PDB entry 3LL9 | X-ray diffraction, 2.15 A resolution | chains A and B

[Chain A (and B)]
Molecule: Isopentenyl phosphate kinase
From: Methanothermobacter thermautotrophicus
Notes: chain B of this document is another copy of the same molecule, construct and numbering; everything in this record applies to it too
UniProtKB: O26153 (O26153_METTH); numbering as in UniProt (aligned over 1-266)
Amino-acid sequence (269 residues; numbered -3 to 266; 1 number in that range is skipped by the numbering (no residue carries it; nothing is unmodelled there); the number before each row is that of its first residue; numbers below 1 keep their minus sign (Gly-3 is residue -3)):
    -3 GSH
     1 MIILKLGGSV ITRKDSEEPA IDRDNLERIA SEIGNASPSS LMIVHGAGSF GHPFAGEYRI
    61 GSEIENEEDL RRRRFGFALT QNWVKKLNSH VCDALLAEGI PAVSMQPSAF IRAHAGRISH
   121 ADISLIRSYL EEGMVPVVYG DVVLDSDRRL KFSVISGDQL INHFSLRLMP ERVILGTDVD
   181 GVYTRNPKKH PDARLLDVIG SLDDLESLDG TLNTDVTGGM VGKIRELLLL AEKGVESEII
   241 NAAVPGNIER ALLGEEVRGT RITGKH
Disordered / not traced: -3 to -2, 200-218, 263-266 (chain B: -3 to -2, 204-218, 264-266)
Construct notes: expression tag (-3 to -1)
Modified residues: Mse1, Mse42, Mse105, Mse134, Mse169, Mse220 (selenomethionine; parent Met)
UniProt features mapped onto this chain:
  - binding site (ATP): Lys5 to Ser9, Gly48, Asp178, Tyr183 to Lys188, Gly219, Lys223
  - binding site (substrate): Ala47, His52, Gly157
  - site: Lys14 (Transition state stabilizer)
Glycans and other covalent adducts: covalent link His-1-Mse1
Ligand contacts: ADP (adenosine-5'-diphosphate): Lys5, Gly7, Gly8, Ser9, Asp158, Gly176, Thr177, Asp178, Val179, Gly181, Val182, Tyr183, Thr184, Arg185, Asn186, Pro187, Lys188, Gly219, Mse220, Lys223
Reported in the primary citation:
  - binding site for ADP: Lys5, Asp158, Asp178, Mse220
  - catalytic residues: Gly8, Ser9 (proposed by the authors, not directly observed)
  - conformationally variable residues (order/disorder transition): Asp204 to Gly218

[Interface between chain A and chain B]
Pairs across the interface (80):
  Arg74(A) - Glu132(B)  hydrogen bond (side chain-backbone)
  Arg74(A) - Gly133(B)
  Arg74(A) - Mse134(B)
  Phe75(A) - Leu96(B)
  Phe75(A) - Gly99(B)
  Phe77(A) - Tyr129(B)  hydrophobic
  Phe77(A) - Mse134(B)  hydrophobic
  Ala78(A) - Leu96(B)  hydrophobic
  Ala78(A) - Pro101(B)  hydrophobic
  Ala78(A) - Ala102(B)
  Leu79(A) - Leu96(B)
  Gln81(A) - Val103(B)
  Gln81(A) - Ser104(B)  hydrogen bond (side chain-backbone)
  Asn82(A) - Ser89(B)  hydrogen bond (side chain-backbone)
  Asn82(A) - Cys92(B)
  Asn82(A) - Asp93(B)  hydrogen bond
  Asn82(A) - Leu96(B)
  Lys85(A) - Lys85(B)
  Lys85(A) - Asn88(B)  hydrogen bond
  Lys85(A) - Ser89(B)
  Lys85(A) - Cys92(B)
  Lys85(A) - Ser104(B)  hydrogen bond
  Lys86(A) - Ser89(B)
  Lys86(A) - Asp93(B)  salt bridge
  Asn88(A) - Lys85(B)  hydrogen bond
  Ser89(A) - Asn82(B)  hydrogen bond (backbone-side chain)
  Ser89(A) - Lys85(B)
  Ser89(A) - Lys86(B)
  Cys92(A) - Asn82(B)
  Cys92(A) - Lys85(B)
  Asp93(A) - Asn82(B)  hydrogen bond
  Asp93(A) - Lys86(B)  salt bridge
  Leu96(A) - Phe75(B)
  Leu96(A) - Ala78(B)  hydrophobic
  Leu96(A) - Asn82(B)
  Gly99(A) - Phe75(B)
  Pro101(A) - Arg74(B)
  Pro101(A) - Ala78(B)
  Ala102(A) - Ala78(B)
  Val103(A) - Phe77(B)  hydrophobic
  Val103(A) - Ala78(B)  hydrophobic
  Val103(A) - Gln81(B)
  Ser104(A) - Gln81(B)  hydrogen bond (backbone-side chain)
  Ser104(A) - Lys85(B)  hydrogen bond
  Ser104(A) - Gln106(B)  hydrogen bond
  Mse105(A) - Gln106(B)
  Mse105(A) - Ala109(B)
  Gln106(A) - Ser104(B)  hydrogen bond
  Gln106(A) - Mse105(B)
  Gln106(A) - Gln106(B)
  Gln106(A) - Ala109(B)
  Ser108(A) - Leu125(B)
  Ser108(A) - Tyr129(B)  hydrogen bond (backbone-side chain)
  Ala109(A) - Mse105(B)
  Ala109(A) - Gln106(B)
  Ala109(A) - Phe110(B)
  Ala109(A) - Leu125(B)
  Phe110(A) - Ala109(B)
  Phe110(A) - Leu125(B)
  Arg112(A) - Ser124(B)  hydrogen bond (side chain-backbone)
  Arg112(A) - Leu125(B)
  Arg112(A) - Ser128(B)  hydrogen bond
  Ser124(A) - Arg112(B)  hydrogen bond (backbone-side chain)
  Leu125(A) - Ala109(B)
  Leu125(A) - Phe110(B)
  Leu125(A) - Arg112(B)
  Leu125(A) - Leu144(B)  hydrophobic
  Ser128(A) - Arg112(B)  hydrogen bond
  Ser128(A) - Leu144(B)
  Tyr129(A) - Phe77(B)
  Tyr129(A) - Ser108(B)  hydrogen bond (side chain-backbone)
  Tyr129(A) - Leu144(B)  hydrophobic
  Glu132(A) - Arg74(B)  hydrogen bond (backbone-side chain)
  Glu132(A) - Lys151(B)  salt bridge
  Gly133(A) - Arg74(B)
  Mse134(A) - Arg74(B)
  Mse134(A) - Phe77(B)  hydrophobic
  Leu144(A) - Ser128(B)
  Leu144(A) - Tyr129(B)  hydrophobic
  Lys151(A) - Glu132(B)  salt bridge
Interface residues without a listed pair, chain A (37 interface residues in all): Ile100, Ile111, Phe152
Interface residues without a listed pair, chain B (38 interface residues in all): Leu70, Leu79, Ile100, Ile111, Phe152

[Summary]
Chain A and chain B form an interface of 37 and 38 residues respectively; the contacts include 20 hydrogen
bonds and 4 salt bridges. Polar contacts include Lys86(A)-Asp93(B), Glu132(A)-Lys151(B) and
Arg74(A)-Glu132(B). Chain A binds ADP. The paper reports catalytic residues Gly8(A) and Ser9(A); a binding
site for ADP at Lys5(A), Asp158(A) and Asp178(A) among others.
Chain A and chain B are both Isopentenyl phosphate kinase (Methanothermobacter thermautotrophicus); the
structure, X-ray structures of isopentenyl phosphate kinase, was determined by X-ray diffraction (same
publication as 3LKK and 3LL5).
